PDB entry 3DY4 | X-ray diffraction, 2.80 A resolution | chains V and W of the 28 polymer chains in the assembly

# Chain V
Name: Proteasome component PUP1
Organism: Saccharomyces cerevisiae
Notes: EC 3.4.25.1
UniProtKB: P25043 (PSB7_YEAST); the construct lacks a stretch of the UniProt sequence and is renumbered around it, so the offset changes along the chain: 1-91 = UniProt 30-120; 93-105 = UniProt 121-133; 106-187 = UniProt 135-216; 189-223 = UniProt 217-251
Sequence (222 residues; numbered 1 to 223 plus 1 insertion-coded residue; 2 numbers in that range are skipped by the numbering (no residue carries them; nothing is unmodelled there); the number before each row is that of its first residue):
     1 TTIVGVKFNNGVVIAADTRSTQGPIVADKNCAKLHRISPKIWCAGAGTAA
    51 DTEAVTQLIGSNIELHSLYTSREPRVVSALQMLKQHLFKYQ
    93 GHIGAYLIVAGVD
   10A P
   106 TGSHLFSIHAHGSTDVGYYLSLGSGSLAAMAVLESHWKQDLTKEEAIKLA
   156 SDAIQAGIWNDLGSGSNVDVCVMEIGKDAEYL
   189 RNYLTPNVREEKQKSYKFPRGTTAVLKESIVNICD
Curated features (UniProtKB/Swiss-Prot):
  - active site: Thr1 (Nucleophile)
Covalently attached groups: Omuralide, open form (SLA) linked to Thr1
Small-molecule neighbours: Omuralide, open form (SLA): Arg19, Ser20, Thr21, Cys31, Lys33, Ala46, Gly47, Ala49, Ser129, Gly168

# Chain W
Name: Proteasome component PUP3
Organism: Saccharomyces cerevisiae
Notes: EC 3.4.25.1
UniProtKB: P25451 (PSB3_YEAST); the construct lacks a stretch of the UniProt sequence and is renumbered around it, so the offset changes along the chain: -8 to -1 = UniProt 2-9; 1-36 = UniProt 10-45; 38-105 = UniProt 46-113; 106-122 = UniProt 117-133; 2 more segments
Sequence (204 residues; row label = number of the first residue in the row; note: 3 numbers in that range are skipped by the numbering (no residue carries them; nothing is unmodelled there); a row labelled like 10A-10C holds insertion residues (10A, then the next letters in order); numbers below 1 keep their minus sign (Ser-8 is residue -8)):
    -8 SDPSSING
     1 GIVVAMTGKDCVAIACDLRLGSQSLGVSNKFEKIFH
    38 YGHVFLGITGLATDVTTLNEMFRYKTNLYKLKEERAIEPETFTQLVSSSL
    88 YERRFGPYFVGPVVAGIN
10A-10C SKS
   106 GKPFIAGFDLIGCIDEA
   12A K
   123 DFIVSGTASDQLFGMCESLYEPNLEPEDLFETISQALLNAADRDALSGWG
   173 AVVYIIK
   181 KDEVVKRYLKMRQD
Curated features (UniProtKB/Swiss-Prot):
  - modified residue: Ser22 (Phosphoserine)
  - cross-link: Lys62 (Glycyl lysine isopeptide (Lys-Gly) (interchain with G-Cter in ubiquitin))

# Interface between chain V and chain W
Pairs across the interface (65; chain V residue first):
  Ile25(V) - Asp132(W)
  Ile25(V) - Phe135(W)  hydrophobic
  Val26(V) - Phe135(W)
  Ala27(V) - Asp120(W)
  Ala27(V) - Phe135(W)
  Asp28(V) - Asp120(W)
  Lys29(V) - Glu139(W)  salt bridge
  Thr48(V) - Arg91(W)
  Thr48(V) - Ile116(W)
  Ala49(V) - Cys118(W)  hydrophobic
  Ala50(V) - Tyr88(W)
  Ala50(V) - Ile116(W)  hydrophobic
  Ala50(V) - Cys118(W)
  Asp51(V) - Tyr88(W)  hydrogen bond
  Asp51(V) - Arg91(W)  salt bridge
  Ala54(V) - Tyr88(W)
  Tyr90(V) - Phe92(W)  hydrophobic
  His94(V) - Arg91(W)
  His94(V) - Phe92(W)
  Arg197(V) - Glu139(W)  salt bridge
  Lys200(V) - Glu139(W)  hydrogen bond (side chain-backbone)
  Lys200(V) - Ser140(W)  hydrogen bond (side chain-backbone)
  Lys200(V) - Tyr142(W)  hydrogen bond (side chain-backbone)
  Ser203(V) - Glu143(W)  hydrogen bond
  Tyr204(V) - Ser140(W)
  Tyr204(V) - Leu141(W)  hydrophobic
  Lys205(V) - Glu143(W)
  Lys205(V) - Asp150(W)  salt bridge
  Phe206(V) - Leu141(W)  hydrophobic
  Phe206(V) - Glu153(W)
  Phe206(V) - Gln157(W)
  Arg208(V) - Glu149(W)  salt bridge
  Arg208(V) - Asp150(W)  salt bridge
  Arg208(V) - Glu153(W)
  Gly209(V) - Glu153(W)  hydrogen bond (backbone-side chain)
  Thr210(V) - Glu153(W)  hydrogen bond (backbone-side chain)
  Thr211(V) - Glu153(W)  hydrogen bond
  Thr211(V) - Ser156(W)
  Thr211(V) - Gln157(W)  hydrogen bond
  Thr211(V) - Leu189(W)
  Ala212(V) - Leu189(W)
  Ala212(V) - Lys190(W)  hydrogen bond (backbone-backbone)
  Val213(V) - Phe152(W)  hydrophobic
  Val213(V) - Tyr188(W)
  Leu214(V) - Tyr188(W)  hydrogen bond (backbone-backbone)
  Leu214(V) - Leu189(W)
  Leu214(V) - Lys190(W)
  Lys215(V) - Arg187(W)
  Lys215(V) - Tyr188(W)  hydrogen bond (backbone-backbone)
  Glu216(V) - Val185(W)
  Glu216(V) - Lys186(W)
  Glu216(V) - Arg187(W)  salt bridge
  Ser217(V) - Val185(W)
  Ser217(V) - Lys186(W)  hydrogen bond (backbone-backbone)
  Ile218(V) - Glu183(W)
  Ile218(V) - Val184(W)
  Val219(V) - Tyr176(W)  hydrophobic
  Val219(V) - Val184(W)  hydrogen bond (backbone-backbone)
  Val219(V) - Lys186(W)
  Asn220(V) - His36(W)
  Ile221(V) - Gly39(W)
  Ile221(V) - His40(W)
  Ile221(V) - Phe42(W)  hydrophobic
  Ile221(V) - Val184(W)  hydrophobic
  Asp223(V) - Lys67(W)  salt bridge
Also at the interface, not in a pair above, chain V (35 interface residues in all): Ile95, Pro207
Also at the interface, not in a pair above, chain W (37 interface residues in all): Leu146, Glu147, Thr154, Leu160

# Summary
35 residues of chain V and 37 residues of chain W are in contact, with 14 hydrogen bonds and 8 salt bridges.
Polar contacts include Lys29(V)-Glu139(W), Asp51(V)-Arg91(W) and Arg197(V)-Glu139(W). Omuralide, open form is
covalently linked to Thr1(V).
Here chain V is Proteasome component PUP1 and chain W is Proteasome component PUP3, both from Saccharomyces
cerevisiae. Entry 3DY4 (Crystal structure of yeast 20S proteasome in complex with spirolactacystin) was
determined by X-ray diffraction together with 3DY3 from the same study.
